PDB entry 6D03 | electron microscopy, 3.68 A resolution | chains C and E of the 5 polymer chains in the assembly

# Chain C
Name: Serotransferrin
Source organism: Homo sapiens
UniProtKB: P02787 (TRFE_HUMAN); residues -18 to 679 here correspond to UniProt positions 1-698 (UniProt number = residue number + 19)
Chain sequence (698 residues; row label = number of the first residue in the row; numbers below 1 keep their minus sign (Met-18 is residue -18)):
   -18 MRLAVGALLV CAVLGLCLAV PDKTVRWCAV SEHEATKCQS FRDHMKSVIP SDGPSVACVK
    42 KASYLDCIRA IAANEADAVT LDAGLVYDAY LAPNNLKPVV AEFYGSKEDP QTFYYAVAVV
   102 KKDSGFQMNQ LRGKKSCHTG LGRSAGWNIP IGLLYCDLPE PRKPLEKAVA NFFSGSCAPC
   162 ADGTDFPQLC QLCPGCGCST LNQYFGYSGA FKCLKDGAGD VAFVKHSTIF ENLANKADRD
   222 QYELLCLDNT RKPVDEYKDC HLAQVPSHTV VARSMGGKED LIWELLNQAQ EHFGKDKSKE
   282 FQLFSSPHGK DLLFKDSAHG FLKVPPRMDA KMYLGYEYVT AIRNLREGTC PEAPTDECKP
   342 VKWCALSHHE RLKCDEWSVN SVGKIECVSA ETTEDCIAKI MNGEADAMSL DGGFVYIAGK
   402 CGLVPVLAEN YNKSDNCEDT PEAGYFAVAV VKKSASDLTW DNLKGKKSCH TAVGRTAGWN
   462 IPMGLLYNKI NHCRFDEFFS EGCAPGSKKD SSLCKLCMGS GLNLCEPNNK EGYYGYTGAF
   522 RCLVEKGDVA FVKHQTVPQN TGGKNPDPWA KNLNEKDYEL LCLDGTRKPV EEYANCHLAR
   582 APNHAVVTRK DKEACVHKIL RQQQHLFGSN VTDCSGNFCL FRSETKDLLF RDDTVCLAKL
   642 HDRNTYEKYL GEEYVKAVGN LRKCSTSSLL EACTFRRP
Not modelled in the structure: -18 to 0
Disulfides: Cys9-Cys48, Cys19-Cys39, Cys118-Cys194, Cys137-Cys331, Cys158-Cys174, Cys161-Cys179, Cys171-Cys177, Cys227-Cys241, Cys339-Cys596, Cys345-Cys377, Cys355-Cys368, Cys402-Cys674, Cys418-Cys637, Cys450-Cys523, Cys474-Cys665, Cys484-Cys498, Cys495-Cys506, Cys563-Cys577, Cys615-Cys620
Glycans and other covalent adducts: N-acetylglucosamine (NAG) linked to Asn413, Asn611
Sequence notes: variant Val429 (Ile448 in P02787)
Ion coordination: Fe ion site 1: Tyr95, Tyr188, His249 (together with carbonate ion); Fe ion site 2: Tyr426, Tyr517, His585 (together with carbonate ion)
Ligand contacts:
  - carbonate ion (CO3), molecule 1: Asp63, Tyr95, Thr120, Arg124, Ser125, Ala126, Gly127, Tyr188, His249
  - carbonate ion (CO3), molecule 2: Asp392, Tyr426, Thr452, Arg456, Thr457, Ala458, Gly459, Tyr517, His585
Swiss-Prot annotation at these positions:
  - binding site (Fe(3+)): Asp63, Tyr95, Tyr188, His249, Asp392, Tyr426, Tyr517, His585
  - binding site (hydrogencarbonate): Thr120, Arg124, Ala126, Gly127, Thr452, Arg456, Ala458, Gly459
  - modified residue: Arg23 (Dimethylated arginine), Ser370 (Phosphoserine), Ser666 (Phosphoserine)
  - glycosylation: Ser32 (O-linked (GalNAc...) serine), Asn413 (N-linked (GlcNAc...) (complex) asparagine), Asn472 (N-linked (GlcNAc...) asparagine), Asn611 (N-linked (GlcNAc...) (complex) asparagine)

# Chain E
Name: Reticulocyte binding protein 2, putative
Source organism: Plasmodium vivax
UniProtKB: A5K736 (A5K736_PLAVS); residues 156-969 here correspond to UniProt positions 2-815 (UniProt number = residue number - 154)
Chain sequence (820 residues; numbered 150 to 969; the number before each row is that of its first residue):
   150 GAMGSMHIPI QPSPESTQST NTTDNIDYFD ISDESNYYLI SQLRPHFSNI YFFDEFKRYA
   210 SYHTEIKRYE DIHKTKVNSL LNEASRAIGI CNRAKNTVKG LINILENPQK FKTQRESYDV
   270 KLRQYEEKKE AFRGCLLNKN RKNLDQIKKI NNEIRDLLEK LKCSQDCQTN VYFDMIKIYL
   330 VDFKKMPYEN YDTFIKQYKN SYLSGVDMIR KIEKQIDNPV TINAIKFTQK EMGYIIDRFE
   390 YHLQKVKHSI DQVTALSDGV KPKQVTKNRL KEYYFNIGNY YSIFKFGKDS LNMLNKALIH
   450 KEKIVHNLLG ELFGHLEERI SKLIDSEYFI TESNNIISQS EETLKLAEDV YDKNTKLIED
   510 LTLYPHLEIN EFKKDYDNNV EDLRESIIYI QSYVSSIKSA YRYNVLEKDS VESKQKNIPA
   570 NSNAQKKVDE LLSIIDSISY SNFSVAENFQ KMKDYYKEIE KLKIKILQLI EAIKKYQQHV
   630 EELINKEKAV AILKEDINKI IEYIKGIIEK LKQLISANKD FDKIFQQVEQ LINEALFNKD
   690 QFEHNKNDLH TKMKEIMHTF HERDLQQFLD NMSKFLKDQE ASYQNADSKE KLDQLLTTVK
   750 AKQDELKEMK CDDIPDIIDN LKKESQNVLN LKDEVINKQF ENMRTEMSSS LDQMTKEYNA
   810 LKSSIEEYEA EKKGIENHKQ NIIKRKNTFI VAEHENDEDV PEGKNTYNEF ISNKDTILQK
   870 ESAISNQMNT LEEKKRNRKT TLQTYGDAIQ KLETYTEKKD EETKVLLDKF NTEVENFKLD
   930 EDEKSFNDAK SIVSNTINEV ENENKNIDSI KKVNIAMKRS
Not modelled in the structure: 150-167, 634-969
Disulfides: Cys240-Cys284, Cys312-Cys316
Sequence notes: expression tag (150-155); variant Ser168 (Ile14 in A5K736)

# Chain C / chain E interface
Residue-residue contacts (12):
  Val1(C) with Gln401(E), hydrogen bond (backbone-side chain)
  Asp3(C) with His397(E)
  Lys27(C) with Glu421(E)
  Ser28(C) with Arg304(E)
  Pro31(C) with Tyr186(E), hydrophobic; Tyr187(E)
  Ser32(C) with Asn428(E)
  Asp33(C) with Asn185(E); Tyr186(E)
  Gly34(C) with Tyr186(E)
  Glu265(C) with Tyr186(E), hydrogen bond
  Gln269(C) with Tyr186(E), hydrogen bond
Also at the interface, not in a pair above, chain C (12 interface residues in all): Ile30, Pro35

# Overview
The interface between chain C and chain E involves 12 residues on one side and 8 on the other, with 3 hydrogen
bonds. Among the polar pairs are Val1(C)-Gln401(E), Glu265(C)-Tyr186(E) and Gln269(C)-Tyr186(E). Bound to
chain C: carbonate ion. Covalently linked N-acetylglucosamine: at Asn413(C) and Asn611(C).
Chain C is Serotransferrin (Homo sapiens) and chain E is Reticulocyte binding protein 2, putative (Plasmodium
vivax); the structure, Cryo-EM structure of a Plasmodium vivax invasion complex essential for entry into human
reticulocytes; one molecule ..., was determined by electron microscopy (same publication as 6BPA, 6BPB, 6BPC,
6BPD, 6D04 and 6D05).
